Entry 8FF4 (electron microscopy, 3.60 A resolution); this record covers chains B and M of the 23 polymer chains in the assembly.

Chain B:
Protein: Type I-B CRISPR-associated protein Cas6
Source organism: Nostoc sp. 'Peltigera membranacea cyanobiont' 210A
UniProt: A0A235IH92 (A0A235IH92_9NOSO); residues 1-220 here = UniProt positions 1-220
Sequence (220 residues; row label = number of the first residue in the row):
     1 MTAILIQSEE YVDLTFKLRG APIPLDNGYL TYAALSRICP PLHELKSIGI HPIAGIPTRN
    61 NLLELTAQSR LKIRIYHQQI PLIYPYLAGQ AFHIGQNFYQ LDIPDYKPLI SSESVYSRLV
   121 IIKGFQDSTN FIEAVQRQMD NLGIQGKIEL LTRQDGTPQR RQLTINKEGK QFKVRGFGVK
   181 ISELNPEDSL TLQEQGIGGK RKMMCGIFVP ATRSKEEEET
Unresolved in the structure: 1-7

Chain M:
Molecule: 71-nt RNA strand
Sequence (71 nucleotides; row label = number of the first residue in the row):
     1 UUGCUCAAGA GAAGUCAUUU AAUAAGGCCA CUGUUAAACG UAGGUGAGUC GUGGCUUUAU
    61 GCCGUUAGGC G
Unresolved in the structure: 64-71

Chain B / chain M interface:
Pairs across the interface (63; chain B residue first):
  Lys17(B) - G44(M)  salt bridge to the phosphate
  Leu25(B) - A47(M)  base contact
  Leu25(B) - G48(M)  sugar contact
  Tyr29(B) - C63(M)  hydrogen bond to the phosphate
  Tyr32(B) - C63(M)  hydrogen bond to the phosphate
  Pro52(B) - A47(M)  hydrogen bond to the base
  Ile53(B) - A47(M)  hydrogen bond to the base
  Ala54(B) - A47(M)  base contact
  Gly55(B) - G46(M)  hydrogen bond to the sugar
  Pro57(B) - A47(M)  phosphate contact
  Asn61(B) - U49(M)  phosphate contact
  Thr66(B) - G46(M)  hydrogen bond to the base
  Gln68(B) - G44(M)  sugar contact
  Gln68(B) - U45(M)  sugar contact
  Gln68(B) - G46(M)  base contact
  Lys107(B) - G44(M)  base contact
  Arg118(B) - U49(M)  salt bridge to the phosphate
  Ile122(B) - U52(M)  base contact
  Ile122(B) - U60(M)  phosphate contact
  Lys123(B) - U52(M)  base contact
  Lys123(B) - A59(M)  salt bridge to the phosphate
  Lys123(B) - U60(M)  hydrogen bond to the base
  Lys123(B) - G61(M)  hydrogen bond to the base
  Gly124(B) - U52(M)  hydrogen bond to the base
  Phe125(B) - A59(M)  phosphate contact
  Phe125(B) - U60(M)  phosphate contact
  Gln126(B) - G51(M)  base contact
  Gln126(B) - U52(M)  base contact
  Ala134(B) - U60(M)  phosphate contact
  Gln138(B) - U60(M)  hydrogen bond to the phosphate
  Gln138(B) - G61(M)  hydrogen bond to the phosphate
  Arg153(B) - U49(M)  hydrogen bond to the base
  Arg153(B) - C50(M)  base contact
  Gln154(B) - G48(M)  hydrogen bond to the base
  Gln159(B) - G48(M)  base contact
  Gln159(B) - C50(M)  base contact
  Arg160(B) - C50(M)  hydrogen bond to the base
  Arg160(B) - G51(M)  hydrogen bond to the base
  Arg161(B) - G48(M)  hydrogen bond to the sugar
  Gln162(B) - U49(M)  phosphate contact
  Gln162(B) - C50(M)  phosphate contact
  Ile165(B) - C63(M)  base contact
  Lys167(B) - C63(M)  sugar contact
  Phe172(B) - G53(M)  stacking on the base
  Lys173(B) - U52(M)  base contact
  Val174(B) - U52(M)  base contact
  Arg175(B) - C50(M)  sugar contact
  Arg175(B) - G51(M)  hydrogen bond to the sugar
  Arg175(B) - U52(M)  hydrogen bond to the sugar
  Gly198(B) - G61(M)  phosphate contact
  Gly199(B) - G61(M)  sugar contact
  Gly199(B) - C62(M)  phosphate contact
  Lys200(B) - C62(M)  salt bridge to the phosphate
  Lys200(B) - C63(M)  base contact
  Lys202(B) - C62(M)  hydrogen bond to the phosphate
  Lys202(B) - C63(M)  salt bridge to the phosphate
  Met203(B) - C63(M)  phosphate contact
  Arg213(B) - A47(M)  hydrogen bond to the base
  Glu216(B) - G46(M)  phosphate contact
  Glu216(B) - A47(M)  phosphate contact
  Glu217(B) - A47(M)  hydrogen bond to the sugar
  Thr220(B) - A47(M)  sugar contact
  Thr220(B) - G48(M)  phosphate contact
Also at the interface, not in a pair above, chain B (50 interface residues in all): His43, His51, Leu63, Ile121, Asp127, Arg137, Lys170, Glu219
Also at the interface, not in a pair above, chain M (16 interface residues in all): U56

Summary:
50 residues of chain B and 16 residues of chain M are in contact; the contacts include 21 hydrogen bonds, 5
salt bridges and 1 aromatic stacking contact. Polar pairs include Pro52(B)-A47(M), Ile53(B)-A47(M) and
Thr66(B)-G46(M).
Here chain B is Type I-B CRISPR-associated protein Cas6 (Nostoc sp. 'Peltigera membranacea cyanobiont' 210A)
and chain M is a 71-nt RNA strand. Entry 8FF4 (Cryo-EM structure of Cascade-DNA-TniQ-TnsC complex (composite)
in type I-B CAST system) was determined by electron microscopy, deposited together with 8FCJ, 8FCU, 8FCV,
8FCW, 8FD2, 8FD3 and 8FF5.
